PDB entry 3PUV | X-ray diffraction, 2.40 A resolution | chains G and A of the 5 polymer chains in the assembly

== Chain G ==
Protein: Maltose transport system permease protein malG
Source organism: Escherichia coli
UniProt: P68183 (MALG_ECOLI); numbering as in UniProt (aligned over 1-296)
Chain sequence (296 residues; row label = number of the first residue in the row):
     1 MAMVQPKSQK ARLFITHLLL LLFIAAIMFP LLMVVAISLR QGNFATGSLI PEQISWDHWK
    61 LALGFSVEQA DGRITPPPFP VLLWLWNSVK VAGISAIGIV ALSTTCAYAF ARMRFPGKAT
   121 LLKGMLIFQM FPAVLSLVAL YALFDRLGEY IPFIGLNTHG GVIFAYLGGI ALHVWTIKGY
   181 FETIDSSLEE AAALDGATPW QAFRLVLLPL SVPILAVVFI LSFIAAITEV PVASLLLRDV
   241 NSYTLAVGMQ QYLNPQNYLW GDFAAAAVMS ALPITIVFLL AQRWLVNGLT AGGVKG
Not modelled in the structure: 1-8
UniProt features mapped onto this chain:
  - mutagenesis: E190 (E190A/C/K/L: Reduction of transport rate), A192 (A192D/S/L: Loss of transport and MalK dissociation from the membrane), G196 (G196A: No effect; G196P: Loss of transport and MalK dissociation from the membrane), P209 (P209A: No effect)

== Chain A ==
Protein: Maltose/maltodextrin import ATP-binding protein MalK
Source organism: Escherichia coli
Notes: EC 3.6.3.19
UniProt: P68187 (MALK_ECOLI); numbering as in UniProt (aligned over 1-371)
Chain sequence (381 residues; row label = number of the first residue in the row):
     1 MASVQLQNVT KAWGEVVVSK DINLDIHEGE FVVFVGPSGC GKSTLLRMIA GLETITSGDL
    61 FIGEKRMNDT PPAERGVGMV FQSYALYPHL SVAENMSFGL KLAGAKKEVI NQRVNQVAEV
   121 LQLAHLLDRK PKALSGGQRQ RVAIGRTLVA EPSVFLLDEP LSNLDAALRV QMRIEISRLH
   181 KRLGRTMIYV THDQVEAMTL ADKIVVLDAG RVAQVGKPLE LYHYPADRFV AGFIGSPKMN
   241 FLPVKVTATA IDQVQVELPM PNRQQVWLPV ESRDVQVGAN MSLGIRPEHL LPSDIADVIL
   301 EGEVQVVEQL GNETQIHIQI PSIRQNLVYR QNDVVLVEEG ATFAIGLPPE RCHLFREDGT
   361 ACRRLHKEPG VASASHHHHH H
Not modelled in the structure: 1, 373-381
Differences from the reference sequence: expression tag (372-381)
Ion coordination: Mg2+: S43, Q82 (together with ADP, vanadate)
Residues lining bound ligands:
  - ADP (adenosine-5'-diphosphate), molecule 1: W13, V18, P37, S38, G39, C40, G41, K42, S43, T44, Q82
  - ADP, molecule 2: L126, R129, K132, A133, L134, S135, Q138
UniProt features mapped onto this chain:
  - binding site (ATP): G36 to S43
  - mutagenesis: A85 (A85M: Suppressor of EAA loop mutations in MalFG), K106 (K106C: Suppressor of EAA loop mutations in MalFG), V114 (V114C: Suppressor of EAA loop mutations in MalFG), V117 (V117M: Suppressor of EAA loop mutations in MalFG), E119 (E119K: Resistant to inhibitory effects of alpha-methylglucoside but retains transport capacity), A124 (A124T: Resistant to inhibitory effects of alpha-methylglucoside but retains transport capacity), G137 (G137A: Loss of maltose transport. Has greater ability to decrease mal gene expression than wild-type MalK), D158 (D158N: Loss of maltose transport but retains ability to repress mal genes), R228 (R228C: Resistant to inhibitory effects of alpha-methylglucoside but retains transport capacity), F241 (F241I: Resistant to inhibitory effects of alpha-methylglucoside but retains transport capacity), W267 (W267G: Normal maltose transport but constitutive mal gene expression), G278 (G278P: Resistant to inhibitory effects of alpha-methylglucoside but retains transport capacity), 8 further mutagenesis entries in UniProt
Reported in the primary citation:
  - Mg2+ coordination: S43, Q82
  - catalytic residues: E159
  - binding site for vanadate: Q82, E159

== Chain G / chain A interface ==
Residue-residue contacts (45):
  S187(G) - A85(A)
  L188(G) - A85(A)
  L188(G) - L86(A)
  L188(G) - Y87(A)
  E190(G) - R47(A)  salt bridge
  E190(G) - L52(A)
  E190(G) - F81(A)
  A191(G) - F81(A)  hydrophobic
  A191(G) - A85(A)
  A191(G) - Y87(A)  hydrogen bond (backbone-side chain)
  A191(G) - R146(A)
  A192(G) - Y87(A)  hydrogen bond (backbone-side chain)
  A193(G) - A73(A)
  L194(G) - A50(A)
  L194(G) - P72(A)
  L194(G) - V77(A)
  L194(G) - F81(A)  hydrophobic
  D195(G) - Y87(A)  hydrogen bond
  D195(G) - F98(A)
  D195(G) - G99(A)
  D195(G) - L102(A)
  D195(G) - R146(A)
  A197(G) - L102(A)
  Q201(G) - L102(A)
  L205(G) - H89(A)  hydrogen bond (backbone-side chain)
  L205(G) - L102(A)  hydrophobic
  V206(G) - H89(A)
  V206(G) - F98(A)  hydrophobic
  P209(G) - H89(A)
  L210(G) - P88(A)  hydrophobic
  L210(G) - H89(A)
  G288(G) - K132(A)  hydrogen bond (backbone-side chain)
  L289(G) - P88(A)
  T290(G) - P88(A)
  A291(G) - P88(A)
  A291(G) - K132(A)
  G292(G) - P131(A)
  G292(G) - R139(A)
  G293(G) - S83(A)
  G293(G) - A85(A)  hydrogen bond (backbone-backbone)
  G293(G) - L86(A)  hydrogen bond (backbone-backbone)
  V294(G) - S83(A)
  K295(G) - S83(A)  hydrogen bond (backbone-side chain)
  K295(G) - Y84(A)
  K295(G) - N163(A)  hydrogen bond
Interface residues without a listed pair, chain G (24 interface residues in all): G196, N287
Interface residues without a listed pair, chain A (25 interface residues in all): M79, Q82, A150

== Overview ==
The interface between chain G and chain A involves 24 residues on one side and 25 on the other, with 9
hydrogen bonds and 1 salt bridge. Among the polar pairs are E190(G)-R47(A), A191(G)-Y87(A) and A192(G)-Y87(A).
Bound to chain A: ADP. From the paper: the catalytic residue E159(A); a binding site for vanadate at Q82(A)
and E159(A).
Here chain G is Maltose transport system permease protein malG and chain A is Maltose/maltodextrin import
ATP-binding protein MalK, both from Escherichia coli. Entry 3PUV (Crystal Structure of an outward-facing
MBP-Maltose transporter complex bound to ADP-VO4) was determined by X-ray diffraction (same publication as
3PUW, 3PUX and 3RLF).
